4M4W - chains A and D of the 15 polymer chains in the assembly; structure by X-ray diffraction, 6.10 A resolution (low resolution: residue-level contacts below are approximate; hydrogen-bond / salt-bridge calls are withheld).

[Chain A (and D)]
Molecule: Replicative helicase
Organism: Geobacillus stearothermophilus
Notes: chain D of this document is another copy of the same molecule, construct and numbering; everything in this record applies to it too
UniProt: Q9X4C9 (Q9X4C9_GEOSE); numbering as in UniProt (aligned over 1-454)
Chain sequence (454 residues; each row starts with the number of its first residue):
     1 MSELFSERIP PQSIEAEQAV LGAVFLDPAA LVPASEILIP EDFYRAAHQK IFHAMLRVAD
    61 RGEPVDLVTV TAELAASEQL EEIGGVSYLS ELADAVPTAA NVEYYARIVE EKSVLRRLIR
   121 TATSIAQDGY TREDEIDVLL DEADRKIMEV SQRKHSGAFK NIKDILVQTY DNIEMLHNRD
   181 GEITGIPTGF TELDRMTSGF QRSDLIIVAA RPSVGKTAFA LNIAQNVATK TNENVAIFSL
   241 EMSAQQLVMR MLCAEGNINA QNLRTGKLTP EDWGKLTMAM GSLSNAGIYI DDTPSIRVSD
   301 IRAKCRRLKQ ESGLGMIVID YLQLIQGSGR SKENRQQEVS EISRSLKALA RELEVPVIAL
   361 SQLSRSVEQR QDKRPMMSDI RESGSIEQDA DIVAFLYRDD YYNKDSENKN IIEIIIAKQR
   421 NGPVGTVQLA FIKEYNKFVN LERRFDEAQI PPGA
Disordered / not traced: 1-14, 150-182, 327-337, 364-373, 398-412, 442-454
Swiss-Prot annotation at these positions:
  - region: K163 to L176 (Linker helix)
  - active site: E241 (Nucleophile)
  - binding site (ATP): S213, G215, K216, T217, A218, R250, Q362, K418, Q419, R420
  - binding site (ssDNA): R381, E382, G384
  - site: Q362 (Gamma-phosphate sensor)
  - mutagenesis: K216 (K216A: Loss of helicase activity, reduced ATPase activity, still forms homohexamers, ATPase not activated by DnaG primase, still interacts with DnaG, almost complete loss of ssDNA-binding), T217 (T217A: Loss of helicase and ATPase activity, still interacts with DnaG, complete loss of ssDNA-binding. No longer forms a complex with DNA clamp loader subunit tau), E241 (E241A: Loss of helicase activity, reduced ATPase activity, ATPase partially activated by DnaG primase, 4-fold decreased ssDNA-binding), D320 (D320A/N: Loss of helicase and ATPase activity, still interacts with DnaG, 4- to 15-fold decreased ssDNA-binding), Q362 (Q362A: Partial loss of helicase and ATPase activities, ATPase and helicase partially activated by DnaG primase, wild-type ss- and dsDNA binding ...)

[Interface between chain A and chain D]
Residue-residue contacts (31; chain A residue first):
  E111(A) - I136(D)
  E111(A) - L140(D)
  V114(A) - L140(D)
  L115(A) - G129(D)
  L115(A) - E133(D)
  I125(A) - L118(D)
  A126(A) - I119(D)
  G129(A) - L115(D)
  I136(A) - E111(D)
  M148(A) - R302(D)
  M148(A) - R306(D)
  M148(A) - E352(D)
  R374(A) - S213(D)
  M376(A) - E241(D)
  M376(A) - Q246(D)
  M377(A) - S243(D)
  M377(A) - Q245(D)
  S378(A) - S243(D)
  S378(A) - D292(D)
  R381(A) - T293(D)
  R381(A) - P294(D)
  E382(A) - P294(D)
  E382(A) - L324(D)
  E413(A) - N262(D)
  E413(A) - R264(D)
  I415(A) - R264(D)
  A417(A) - Q245(D)
  K418(A) - Q245(D)
  G425(A) - T265(D)
  T426(A) - R264(D)
  T426(A) - T265(D)
Also at the interface, not in a pair above, chain A (26 interface residues in all): I108, L118, E133, L140, E387, Y397
Also at the interface, not in a pair above, chain D (25 interface residues in all): M242, R307

[In short]
26 residues of chain A and 25 residues of chain D are in contact. Curated annotation (UniProt) lists
active-site residue E241(A), 10 ATP-binding residues, 3 ssDNA-binding residues and 5 mutagenesis sites on
chain A.
Both chains are Replicative helicase (Geobacillus stearothermophilus). Entry 4M4W (Mechanistic implications
for the bacterial primosome assembly of the structure of a helicase-helicase loader complex) was determined by
X-ray diffraction.
